PDB entry 7JWJ | X-ray diffraction, 3.25 A resolution | chains C and E of the 5 polymer chains in the assembly

[Chain C]
Molecule: Nucleoprotein
Notes: fragment: NP-366 epitope
UniProt: Q9Q0U8 (NCAP_I96A0); residues 1-9 here correspond to UniProt positions 366-374 (UniProt number = residue number + 365)
Sequence (9 residues; numbered 1 to 9; the number before each row is that of its first residue):
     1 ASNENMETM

[Chain E]
Molecule: B17.C1 TCR beta chain
Source organism: Mus musculus
Sequence (245 residues; row label = number of the first residue in the row; note: 13 numbers in that range are skipped by the numbering (no residue carries them; nothing is unmodelled there)):
     1 DTTVKQNPRY KLARVGKPVN LICSQTMNH
    37 DTMYWYQKKP NQAPKLLLFY YD
    63 KILNREADTF
    74 EKFQSSRP
    83 NNSFCSLYIG SAGLEYSAMY LCASSRGTIH SNTEVFFGKG TRLTVVEDLK NVFPPEVAVF
   143 EPSEAEISHT QKATLVCLAT GFYPDHVELS WWVNGKEVHS GVCTDPQPLK EQPALNDSRY
   203 ALSSRLRVSA TFWQNPRNHF RCQVQFYGLS ENDEWTQDRA KPVTQIVSAE AWGRAD
Disordered / not traced: 1, 258
Disulfide bonds: C23-C104, C159-C224

[How chain C and chain E interact]
Pairs across the interface - 8 pairs, chain C then chain E:
  E4(C) - H112(E)
  M6(C) - D37(E)
  M6(C) - R108(E)
  M6(C) - G109(E)
  M6(C) - T115(E)
  E7(C) - R108(E)  salt bridge
  T8(C) - D37(E)  hydrogen bond
  T8(C) - Y57(E)
Also at the interface, not in a pair above, chain E (9 interface residues in all): N28, D58, S113
From the paper, about this interface:
  - residue pairs: E4(C)-S113(E), M6(C)-D37(E), M6(C)-G109(E), M6(C)-T115(E), E7(C)-R108(E), T8(C)-D37(E)

[Overview]
4 residues of chain C face 9 of chain E across their interface; the contacts include 1 hydrogen bond and 1
salt bridge. Polar pairs include E7(C)-R108(E) and T8(C)-D37(E). The paper describes contacts between E4(C)
and S113(E), M6(C) and D37(E) and M6(C) and G109(E) among others.
Chain C is Nucleoprotein and chain E is B17.C1 TCR beta chain (Mus musculus); the structure, Crystal Structure
of B17-C1 TCR-H2Db, was determined by X-ray diffraction together with 7JWI from the same study.
